PDB entry 8CZE | electron microscopy, 2.58 A resolution | chains D and I of the 10 polymer chains in the assembly

Chain D:
Molecule: Histone H2B
Organism: Xenopus laevis
Amino-acid sequence (122 residues; numbered 1 to 122; the number before each row is that of its first residue):
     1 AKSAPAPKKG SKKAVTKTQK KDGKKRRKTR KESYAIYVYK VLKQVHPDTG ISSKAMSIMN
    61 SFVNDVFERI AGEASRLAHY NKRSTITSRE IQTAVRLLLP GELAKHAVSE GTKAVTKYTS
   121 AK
Unresolved in the structure: 1-28, 122

Chain I:
Molecule: Widom 601 DNA
Sequence (146 nucleotides; numbered -73 to 72; the number before each row is that of its first residue; numbers below 1 keep their minus sign (DA-73 is residue -73)):
   -73 ACAGGATGTA TATATCTGAC ACGTGCCTGG AGACTAGGGA GTAATCCCCT TGGCGGTTAA
   -13 AACGCGGGGG ACAGCGCGTA CGTGCGTTTA AGCGGTGCTA GAGCTGTCTA CGACCAATTG
    47 AGCGGCCTCG GCACCGGGAT TCTCCA

Interface between chain D and chain I:
Contacting residue pairs - 8 pairs, chain D then chain I:
  Thr29(D) - DC30(I)  hydrogen bond to the phosphate
  Tyr39(D) - DA-53(I)  hydrogen bond to the phosphate
  Gly50(D) - DA-53(I)  phosphate contact
  Ile51(D) - DA-53(I)  phosphate contact
  Ser52(D) - DC-54(I)  phosphate contact
  Arg83(D) - DG-33(I)  salt bridge to the phosphate
  Ser84(D) - DA-34(I)  phosphate contact
  Thr85(D) - DA-34(I)  hydrogen bond to the phosphate
Also at the interface, not in a pair above, chain D (10 interface residues in all): Arg30, Ser53
Also at the interface, not in a pair above, chain I (8 interface residues in all): DC-52, DC-47, DG-35

Overview:
10 residues of chain D and 8 residues of chain I are in contact, with 3 hydrogen bonds and 1 salt bridge.
Polar pairs include Thr29(D)-DC30(I), Tyr39(D)-DA-53(I) and Thr85(D)-DA-34(I).
Chain D is Histone H2B (Xenopus laevis) and chain I is Widom 601 DNA; the structure, Structure of a Xenopus
Nucleosome with Widom 601 DNA, was determined by electron microscopy, deposited together with 8CWW.
